Entry 1I07 (X-ray diffraction, 1.80 A resolution); this record covers chains A and B.

[Chain A (and B)]
Name: Epidermal growth factor receptor kinase substrate EPS8
Organism: Mus musculus
Notes: fragment: sh3 domain; chain B of this document is another copy of the same molecule, construct and numbering; everything in this record applies to it too
UniProt: Q08509 (EPS8_MOUSE); residues 6-65 here correspond to UniProt positions 532-591 (UniProt number = residue number + 526)
Sequence (60 residues; row label = number of the first residue in the row):
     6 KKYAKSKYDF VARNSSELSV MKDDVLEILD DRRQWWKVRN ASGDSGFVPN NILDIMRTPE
Unresolved in the structure: 65
From the paper describing this entry:
  - contacts within the chain: Arg18-Glu22, Glu22-Lys42 (salt bridge), Lys6-Glu32, Asp35-Arg38
  - conformationally variable residues (loop rearrangement): Leu34, Asp36 to Gln39
  - self-association interface (contacts with another copy of this molecule); pairs are residue here / residue on that copy: Asp35-Arg18 (salt bridge), Trp40, Phe52

[Chain A / chain B interface]
Residue-residue contacts (88):
  Tyr8(A) - Ile60(B)
  Tyr8(A) - Met61(B)  hydrogen bond (backbone-backbone)
  Ala9(A) - Asp59(B)
  Ala9(A) - Ile60(B)  hydrophobic
  Ala9(A) - Met61(B)
  Lys10(A) - Leu58(B)
  Lys10(A) - Asp59(B)  hydrogen bond (backbone-backbone)
  Lys10(A) - Met61(B)
  Ser11(A) - Ile57(B)
  Ser11(A) - Leu58(B)
  Lys12(A) - Ile57(B)  hydrogen bond (backbone-backbone)
  Lys12(A) - Asp59(B)
  Phe15(A) - Trp40(B)  hydrophobic
  Phe15(A) - Pro54(B)  hydrophobic
  Phe15(A) - Ile57(B)  hydrophobic
  Arg18(A) - Trp40(B)
  Ser21(A) - Ser21(B)  hydrogen bond (side chain-backbone)
  Ser21(A) - Gly51(B)
  Ser21(A) - Phe52(B)  hydrogen bond (backbone-backbone)
  Glu22(A) - Trp40(B)
  Glu22(A) - Phe52(B)
  Leu23(A) - Asn45(B)
  Leu23(A) - Asp49(B)
  Leu23(A) - Ser50(B)
  Leu23(A) - Gly51(B)
  Leu23(A) - Phe52(B)  hydrogen bond (backbone-backbone)
  Leu23(A) - Val53(B)
  Val25(A) - Val53(B)  hydrophobic
  Val30(A) - Met61(B)  hydrophobic
  Leu31(A) - Val43(B)  hydrophobic
  Leu31(A) - Arg44(B)
  Leu31(A) - Asn45(B)
  Glu32(A) - Val43(B)
  Glu32(A) - Arg44(B)  hydrogen bond (backbone-backbone)
  Ile33(A) - Trp41(B)  hydrophobic
  Ile33(A) - Lys42(B)
  Ile33(A) - Ile60(B)  hydrophobic
  Leu34(A) - Lys42(B)  hydrogen bond (backbone-backbone)
  Leu34(A) - Ser50(B)
  Asp35(A) - Arg18(B)  salt bridge
  Asp35(A) - Lys42(B)
  Arg37(A) - Trp41(B)  hydrogen bond (backbone-side chain)
  Arg38(A) - Arg18(B)
  Arg38(A) - Trp40(B)
  Arg38(A) - Trp41(B)
  Gln39(A) - Gln39(B)
  Gln39(A) - Trp40(B)
  Gln39(A) - Trp41(B)  hydrogen bond
  Gln39(A) - Asn55(B)
  Trp40(A) - Phe15(B)  hydrophobic
  Trp40(A) - Arg18(B)
  Trp40(A) - Glu22(B)
  Trp40(A) - Gln39(B)
  Trp40(A) - Trp40(B)  hydrogen bond (backbone-backbone)
  Trp40(A) - Phe52(B)  hydrophobic
  Trp41(A) - Ile33(B)  hydrophobic
  Trp41(A) - Arg37(B)  hydrogen bond (side chain-backbone)
  Trp41(A) - Arg38(B)
  Lys42(A) - Ile33(B)
  Lys42(A) - Leu34(B)  hydrogen bond (backbone-backbone)
  Val43(A) - Leu23(B)  hydrophobic
  Val43(A) - Glu32(B)
  Val43(A) - Leu34(B)
  Arg44(A) - Leu31(B)
  Arg44(A) - Glu32(B)  salt bridge
  Arg44(A) - Leu34(B)
  Asn45(A) - Leu31(B)
  Ser50(A) - Leu34(B)
  Gly51(A) - Leu23(B)
  Phe52(A) - Glu22(B)
  Phe52(A) - Leu23(B)  hydrogen bond (backbone-backbone)
  Phe52(A) - Trp40(B)  hydrophobic
  Phe52(A) - Phe52(B)  hydrophobic
  Val53(A) - Leu23(B)
  Val53(A) - Val25(B)  hydrophobic
  Pro54(A) - Phe15(B)
  Ile57(A) - Ser11(B)
  Ile57(A) - Lys12(B)  hydrogen bond (backbone-backbone)
  Ile57(A) - Phe15(B)  hydrophobic
  Leu58(A) - Lys10(B)
  Leu58(A) - Ser11(B)
  Asp59(A) - Ala9(B)
  Asp59(A) - Lys10(B)  hydrogen bond (backbone-backbone)
  Asp59(A) - Lys12(B)
  Ile60(A) - Tyr8(B)
  Ile60(A) - Ile33(B)  hydrophobic
  Met61(A) - Tyr8(B)  hydrogen bond (backbone-backbone)
  Met61(A) - Lys10(B)
Interface residues without a listed pair, chain A (39 interface residues in all): Tyr13, Asp14, Ala46
Interface residues without a listed pair, chain B (40 interface residues in all): Tyr13, Ser20, Val30, Ala46
The authors on this interface:
  - pairs named by the authors: Ser20(A)-Ser21(B) (water-mediated contact), Ser21(A)-Ser21(B) (hydrogen bond)

[Summary]
The interface between chain A and chain B involves 39 residues on one side and 40 on the other, with 17
hydrogen bonds and 2 salt bridges. Polar pairs include Asp35(A)-Arg18(B), Arg44(A)-Glu32(B) and
Ser21(A)-Ser21(B). The authors report a water-mediated contact between Ser20(A) and Ser21(B); a hydrogen bond
between Ser21(A) and Ser21(B). The paper reports conformational variability at Leu34(A) and Asp36(A); a
self-association interface involving Asp35(A), Trp40(A) and Phe52(A).
Chain A and chain B are both Epidermal growth factor receptor kinase substrate EPS8 (Mus musculus); the
structure, EPS8 SH3 domain intertwined dimer, was determined by X-ray diffraction (same publication as 1I0C).
